PDB entry 9IZA | electron microscopy, 3.06 A resolution | chains C and S of the 5 polymer chains in the assembly

Chain C:
Name: Guanine nucleotide-binding protein G(i) subunit alpha-1
Organism: Homo sapiens
Reference sequence: P63096 (GNAI1_HUMAN); numbering as in UniProt (aligned over 4-354)
Amino-acid sequence (351 residues; each row starts with the number of its first residue):
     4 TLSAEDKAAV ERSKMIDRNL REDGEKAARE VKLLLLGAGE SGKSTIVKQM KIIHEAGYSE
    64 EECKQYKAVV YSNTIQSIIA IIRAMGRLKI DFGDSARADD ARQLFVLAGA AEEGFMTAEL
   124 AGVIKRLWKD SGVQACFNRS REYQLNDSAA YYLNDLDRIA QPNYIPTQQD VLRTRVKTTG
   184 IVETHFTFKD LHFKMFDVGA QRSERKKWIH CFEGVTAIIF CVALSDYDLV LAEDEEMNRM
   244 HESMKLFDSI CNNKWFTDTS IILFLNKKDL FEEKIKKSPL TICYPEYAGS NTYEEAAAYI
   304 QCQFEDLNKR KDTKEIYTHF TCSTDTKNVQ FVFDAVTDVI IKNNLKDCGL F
Unresolved in the structure: 54-181, 234-240
Differences from the reference sequence: engineered mutation Ala203 (Gly in P63096), Ser326 (Ala in P63096)

Chain S:
Name: scFv16
Organism: Homo sapiens
Notes: antibody fragment or engineered binder
Amino-acid sequence (248 residues; row label = number of the first residue in the row; note: 2 numbers in that range are skipped by the numbering (no residue carries them; nothing is unmodelled there); a row labelled like 121A-121O holds insertion residues (121A, then the next letters in order)):
     1 DVQLVESGGG LVQPGGSRKL SCSASGFAFS SFGMHWVRQA PEKGLEWVAY ISSGSGTIYY
    61 ADTVKGRFTI SRDDPKNTLF LQMTSLRSED TAMYYCVRSI YYYGSSPFDF WGQGTTLTVS
   121 S
121A-121O GGGGSGGGGSGGGGS
   124 SDIVMTQATS SVPVTPGESV SISCRSSKSL LHSNGNTYLY WFLQRPGQSP QLLIYRMSNL
   184 ASGVPDRFSG SGSGTAFTLT ISRLEAEDVG VYYCMQHLEY PLTFGAGTKL EL
Unresolved in the structure: 121A-121O
Disulfides: Cys22-Cys96, Cys147-Cys217

Chain C / chain S interface:
Residue-residue contacts - 23 pairs, chain C then chain S:
  Ser6(C) with His155(S); Tyr161(S), hydrogen bond
  Ala7(C) with His220(S); Leu221(S); Tyr223(S), hydrophobic
  Glu8(C) with Tyr101(S); Pro107(S); Tyr161(S); Tyr163(S), hydrogen bond; Arg179(S), salt bridge; His220(S)
  Asp9(C) with Asn157(S), hydrogen bond; Tyr161(S)
  Ala11(C) with Tyr101(S), hydrophobic
  Ala12(C) with Tyr101(S)
  Glu14(C) with Ser52(S); Ser53(S); Gly56(S); Thr57(S), hydrogen bond
  Arg15(C) with Ile100(S); Tyr101(S); Tyr102(S)
  Met18(C) with Ser53(S)
Interface residues without a listed pair, chain C (10 interface residues in all): Thr4
Interface residues without a listed pair, chain S (17 interface residues in all): Gly54

Overview:
Chain C and chain S form an interface of 10 and 17 residues respectively, with 4 hydrogen bonds and 1 salt
bridge. Among the polar pairs are Glu8(C)-Arg179(S), Ser6(C)-Tyr161(S) and Glu8(C)-Tyr163(S).
Chain C is Guanine nucleotide-binding protein G(i) subunit alpha-1 and chain S is scFv16, both from Homo
sapiens; the structure, Cryo-EM structure of human HCAR2-Gi complex with SCH900271, was determined by electron
microscopy together with 9IZC, 9IZD and 9J8Z from the same study.
